9DDM - chains E and Y of the 9 polymer chains in the assembly; structure by electron microscopy, 2.94 A resolution.

== Chain E ==
Protein: Tol-Pal system protein TolQ
Organism: Escherichia coli
Reference sequence: P0ABV0 (TOLQ_ECO57); numbering as in UniProt (aligned over 1-230)
Sequence (230 residues; each row starts with the number of its first residue):
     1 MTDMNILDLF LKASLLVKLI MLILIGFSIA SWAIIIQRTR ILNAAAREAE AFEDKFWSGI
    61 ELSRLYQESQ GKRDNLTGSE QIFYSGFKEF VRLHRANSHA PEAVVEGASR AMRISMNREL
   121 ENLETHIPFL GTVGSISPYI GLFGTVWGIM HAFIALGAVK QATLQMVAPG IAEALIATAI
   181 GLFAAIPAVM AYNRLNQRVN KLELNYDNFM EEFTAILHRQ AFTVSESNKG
Not modelled in the structure: 1-3, 226-230

== Chain Y ==
Protein: Tol-Pal system protein TolR
Organism: Escherichia coli
Reference sequence: P0ABV8 (TOLR_ECO57); numbering as in UniProt (aligned over 1-142)
Sequence (142 residues; numbered 1 to 142; the number before each row is that of its first residue):
     1 MARARGRGRR DLKSEINIVP LLDVLLVLLL IFMATAPIIT QSVEVDLPDA TESQAVSSND
    61 NPPVIVEVSG IGQYTVVVEK DRLERLPPEQ VVAEVSSRFK ANPKTVFLIG GAKDVPYDEI
   121 IKALNLLHSA GVKSVGLMTQ PI
Not modelled in the structure: 1-7, 41-142

== Interface between chain E and chain Y ==
Contacting residue pairs (19):
  Pro128(E) - Leu12(Y)  hydrophobic
  Gly131(E) - Ser14(Y)
  Ser135(E) - Lys13(Y)  hydrogen bond (side chain-backbone)
  Tyr139(E) - Asn17(Y)
  Leu142(E) - Pro20(Y)
  Leu142(E) - Leu21(Y)
  Leu142(E) - Val24(Y)  hydrophobic
  Ile149(E) - Leu28(Y)  hydrophobic
  Phe153(E) - Ile31(Y)  hydrophobic
  Thr178(E) - Leu21(Y)
  Leu182(E) - Ile18(Y)  hydrophobic
  Ala185(E) - Ile16(Y)  hydrophobic
  Ile186(E) - Ile16(Y)  hydrophobic
  Val189(E) - Ser14(Y)
  Val189(E) - Glu15(Y)
  Val189(E) - Ile16(Y)  hydrophobic
  Tyr192(E) - Leu12(Y)
  Tyr192(E) - Ser14(Y)
  Asn193(E) - Ser14(Y)
Interface residues without a listed pair, chain E (20 interface residues in all): Gly134, Pro138, Thr145, Val146, Leu164, Ile171
Interface residues without a listed pair, chain Y (14 interface residues in all): Asp11, Phe32

== In short ==
20 residues of chain E face 14 of chain Y across their interface; the contacts include 1 hydrogen bond. Its
one hydrogen-bonded contact is Ser135(E)-Lys13(Y).
Here chain E is Tol-Pal system protein TolQ and chain Y is Tol-Pal system protein TolR, both from Escherichia
coli. Entry 9DDM (E. coli TolAQR conformation I) was determined by electron microscopy (same publication as
9DDN, 9DDO, 9DDP and 9DDQ).
